PDB entry 5KJ7 | X-ray diffraction, 3.50 A resolution | chains D and E of the 5 polymer chains in the assembly

[Chain D]
Molecule: Synaptosomal-associated protein 25
From: Rattus norvegicus
UniProtKB: P60881 (SNP25_RAT), isoform P60881-2; residue numbers follow UniProt; this construct covers 141-204
Amino-acid sequence (64 residues; each row starts with the number of its first residue):
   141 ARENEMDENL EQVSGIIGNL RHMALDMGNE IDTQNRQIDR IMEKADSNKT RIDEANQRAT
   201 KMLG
Swiss-Prot annotation at these positions:
  - site ((Microbial infection) Cleavage): Arg180, Ile181, Gln197, Arg198
  - modified residue (Phosphoserine): Ser154, Ser187

[Chain E]
Molecule: Synaptotagmin-1
From: Rattus norvegicus
UniProtKB: P21707 (SYT1_RAT); residue numbers follow UniProt; this construct covers 141-419
Amino-acid sequence (279 residues; each row starts with the number of its first residue):
   141 KLGKLQYSLD YDFQNNQLLV GIIQAAELPA LDMGGTSDPY VKVFLLPDKK KKFETKVHRK
   201 TLNPVFNEQF TFKVPYSELG GKTLVMAVYD FDRFSKHDII GEFKVPMNTV DFGHVTEEWR
   261 DLQSAEKEEQ EKLGDICFSL RYVPTAGKLT VVILEAKNLK KMDVGGLSDP YVKIHLMQNG
   321 KRLKKKKTTI KKNTLNPYYN ESFSFEVPFE QIQKVQVVVT VLDYDKIGKN DAIGKVFVGY
   381 NSTGAELRHW SDMLANPRRP IAQWHTLQVE EEVDAMLAV
Swiss-Prot annotation at these positions:
  - binding site (Ca(2+)): Leu171, Asp172, Asp178, Asp230, Phe231, Asp232, Ser235, Lys236, Asp238, Asp303, Asp309, Asp363, Asp365, Asp371
  - modified residue: Tyr229 (Phosphotyrosine), Ser264 (Phosphoserine), Ser342 (Phosphoserine), Ser344 (Phosphoserine)
  - mutagenesis: Arg233 (R233Q: Impaired Ca(2+)-affinity), Met302 (M302K: Fails to localize at nerve terminals), Asp303 (D303G: Fails to relocalize to nerve terminals after stimulation of neurotransmitter release), Asp365 (D365E: Fails to relocalize to nerve terminals after stimulation of neurotransmitter release), Ile367 (I367T: Slows synaptic vesicle fusion kinetics and exocytosis. Impairs the kinetics of synaptic vesicle endocytosis), Asn370 (N370K: Slows synaptic vesicle fusion kinetics and exocytosis)

[How chain D and chain E interact]
Contacting residue pairs (7):
  Asn159(D) with Glu295(E), hydrogen bond; Asn336(E); Tyr338(E)
  His162(D) with Tyr338(E)
  Met163(D) with Tyr338(E), hydrophobic
  Asp166(D) with Tyr338(E), hydrogen bond; Asn340(E)
Other interface residues (no listed pair), chain D (5 interface residues in all): Arg142
Other interface residues (no listed pair), chain E (6 interface residues in all): Glu218, Tyr339

[In short]
Chain D and chain E form an interface of 5 and 6 residues respectively, with 2 hydrogen bonds. Polar pairs
include Asn159(D)-Glu295(E) and Asp166(D)-Tyr338(E). From UniProt: 14 Ca2+-binding residues and 6 mutagenesis
sites on chain E.
Chain D is Synaptosomal-associated protein 25 and chain E is Synaptotagmin-1, both from Rattus norvegicus; the
structure, Structure of the Ca2+-bound synaptotagmin-1 SNARE complex (long unit cell form) - from XFEL
diffraction, was determined by X-ray diffraction (same publication as 5KJ8).
